PDB entry 6X3W | electron microscopy, 3.30 A resolution | chains B and I of the 9 polymer chains in the assembly

# Chain B
Name: Gamma-aminobutyric acid receptor subunit alpha-1
Organism: Homo sapiens
Reference sequence: P14867 (GBRA1_HUMAN); the construct has insertions or renumbered stretches relative to UniProt, so the offset changes along the chain: 1-312 = UniProt 28-339; 320-358 = UniProt 418-456
Chain sequence (358 residues; each row starts with the number of its first residue):
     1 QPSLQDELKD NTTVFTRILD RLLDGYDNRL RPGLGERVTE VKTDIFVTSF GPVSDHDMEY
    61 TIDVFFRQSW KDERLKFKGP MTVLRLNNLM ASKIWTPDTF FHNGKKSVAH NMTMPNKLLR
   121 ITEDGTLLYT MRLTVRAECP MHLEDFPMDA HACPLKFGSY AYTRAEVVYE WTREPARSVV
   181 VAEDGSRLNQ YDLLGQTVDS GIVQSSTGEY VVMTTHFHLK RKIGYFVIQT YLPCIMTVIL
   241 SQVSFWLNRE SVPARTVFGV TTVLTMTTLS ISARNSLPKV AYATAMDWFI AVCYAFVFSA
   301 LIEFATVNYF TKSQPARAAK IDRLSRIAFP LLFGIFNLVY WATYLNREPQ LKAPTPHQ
Unresolved in the structure: 1-9, 348-358
Differences from the reference sequence: linker (313-319)
UniProt features mapped onto this chain:
  - binding site (4-aminobutanoate): Arg67, Thr130
  - binding site (3alpha-hydroxy-5alpha-pregnan-11,20-dione): Trp246
  - glycosylation (N-linked (GlcNAc...) asparagine): Asn11, Asn111
Cystine bridges: Cys139-Cys153
Small-molecule neighbours:
  - gamma-amino-butanoic acid (ABU): Phe65, Arg67, Leu118, Thr130
  - Phenobarbital (UQA; 5-ethyl-5-phenylpyrimidine-2,4,6(1H,3H,5H)-trione): Thr267, Ser270, Arg274, Asp287, Ile290, Ala291, Tyr294
What the authors report for this chain:
  - binding site for Phenobarbital: Ser270
  - mutagenesis - S270M: decreased signaling in response to Phenobarbital

# Chain I
Name: Kappa Fab Light Chain
Organism: Mus musculus
Notes: antibody fragment or engineered binder
Chain sequence (213 residues; each row starts with the number of its first residue):
     1 NIVMTQSPKS MSMSVGERVT LSCKASEYVG TYVSWYQQKP EQSPKLLIYG ASNRYTGVPD
    61 RFTGSGSATD FTLTIGSVQA EDLADYHCGQ SYSYPTFGAG TKLELKRADA APTVSIFPPS
   121 SEQLTSGGAS VVCFLNNFYP KDINVKWKID GSERQNGVLN SWTDQDSKDS TYSMSSTLTL
   181 TKDEYERHNS YTCEATHKTS TSPIVKSFNR NEC
Unresolved in the structure: 106-213
Cystine bridges: Cys23-Cys88

# How chain B and chain I interact
Pairs across the interface (19):
  Glu170(B) - Tyr32(I)
  Trp171(B) - Tyr32(I)  hydrogen bond
  Glu174(B) - Tyr92(I)
  Glu174(B) - Ser93(I)
  Pro175(B) - Tyr32(I)
  Pro175(B) - Ser91(I)
  Pro175(B) - Tyr92(I)
  Ala176(B) - Tyr92(I)  hydrogen bond (backbone-backbone)
  Arg177(B) - Tyr94(I)  hydrogen bond
  Gln196(B) - Tyr92(I)
  Thr197(B) - Tyr28(I)
  Thr197(B) - Tyr92(I)
  Val198(B) - Tyr28(I)  hydrogen bond (backbone-side chain)
  Val198(B) - Tyr92(I)  hydrogen bond (backbone-side chain)
  Asp199(B) - Tyr28(I)
  Asp199(B) - Gly30(I)
  Asp199(B) - Thr31(I)  hydrogen bond
  Ser200(B) - Thr31(I)  hydrogen bond (backbone-side chain)
  Ser200(B) - Tyr32(I)
Other interface residues (no listed pair), chain B (13 interface residues in all): Arg164, Met213
Other interface residues (no listed pair), chain I (10 interface residues in all): Tyr49, Asn53

# Overview
13 residues of chain B face 10 of chain I across their interface, with 7 hydrogen bonds. Among the polar pairs
are Trp171(B)-Tyr32(I), Arg177(B)-Tyr94(I) and Val198(B)-Tyr28(I). Ligands of chain B: gamma-amino-butanoic
acid and Phenobarbital. From the paper: a binding site for Phenobarbital at Ser270(B); S270M of chain B
reduces signaling in response to Phenobarbital.
Chain B is Gamma-aminobutyric acid receptor subunit alpha-1 (Homo sapiens) and chain I is Kappa Fab Light
Chain (Mus musculus); the structure, Human GABAA receptor alpha1-beta2-gamma2 subtype in complex with GABA
plus phenobarbital, was determined by electron microscopy, deposited together with 6X3S, 6X3T, 6X3U, 6X3V,
6X3X, 6X3Z and 6X40.
